8CMK - chains B and E of the 5 polymer chains in the assembly; structure by X-ray diffraction, 2.94 A resolution.

# Chain B
Molecule: Transportin-3
Source organism: Homo sapiens
Reference sequence: Q9Y5L0 (TNPO3_HUMAN); residue numbers follow UniProt; this construct covers 1-923
Amino-acid sequence (923 residues; each row starts with the number of its first residue):
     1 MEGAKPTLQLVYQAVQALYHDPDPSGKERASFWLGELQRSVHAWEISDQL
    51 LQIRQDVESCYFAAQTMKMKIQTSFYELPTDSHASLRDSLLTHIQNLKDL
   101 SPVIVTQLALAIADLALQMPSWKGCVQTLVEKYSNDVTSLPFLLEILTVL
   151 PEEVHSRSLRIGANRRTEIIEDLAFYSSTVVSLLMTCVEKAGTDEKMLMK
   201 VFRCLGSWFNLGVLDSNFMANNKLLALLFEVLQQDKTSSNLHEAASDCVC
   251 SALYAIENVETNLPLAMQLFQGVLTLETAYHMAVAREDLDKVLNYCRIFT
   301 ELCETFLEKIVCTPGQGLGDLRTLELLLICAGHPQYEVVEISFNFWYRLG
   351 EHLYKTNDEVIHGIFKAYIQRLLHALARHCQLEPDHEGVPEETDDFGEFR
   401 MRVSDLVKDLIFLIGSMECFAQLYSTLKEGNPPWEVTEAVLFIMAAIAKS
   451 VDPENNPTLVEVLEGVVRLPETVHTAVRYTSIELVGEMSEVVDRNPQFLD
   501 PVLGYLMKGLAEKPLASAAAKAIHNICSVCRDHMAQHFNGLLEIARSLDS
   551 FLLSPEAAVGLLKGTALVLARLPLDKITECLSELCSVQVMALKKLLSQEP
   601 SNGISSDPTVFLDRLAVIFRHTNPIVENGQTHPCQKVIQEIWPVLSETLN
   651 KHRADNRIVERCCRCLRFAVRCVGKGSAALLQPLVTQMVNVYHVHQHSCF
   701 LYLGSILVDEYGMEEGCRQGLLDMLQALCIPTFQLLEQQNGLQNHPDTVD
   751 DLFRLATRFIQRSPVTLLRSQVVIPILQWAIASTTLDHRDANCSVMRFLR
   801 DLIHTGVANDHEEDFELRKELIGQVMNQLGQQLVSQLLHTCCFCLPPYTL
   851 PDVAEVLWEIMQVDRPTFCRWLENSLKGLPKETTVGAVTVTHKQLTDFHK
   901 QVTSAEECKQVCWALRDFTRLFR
Not modelled in the structure: 1-11, 21-22, 42-44, 57-58, 601-604, 881-887, 923
Construct notes: engineered mutation A511 (Cys in Q9Y5L0)
UniProt features mapped onto this chain:
  - modified residue: M1 (N-acetylmethionine), S74 (Phosphoserine), T896 (Phosphothreonine)
Residues lining bound ligands: 2-(1H-indol-3-yl)ethanamine (TSS): Q778, W779, A782
Reported in the primary citation:
  - mutagenesis - C511A: unchanged binding to Cold-inducible RNA-binding protein (chain E)
  - mutagenesis - C511A: increased stability (citing earlier work)

# Chain E
Molecule: Cold-inducible RNA-binding protein
Source organism: Homo sapiens
Reference sequence: Q14011 (CIRBP_HUMAN); numbering as in UniProt (aligned over 138-172)
Amino-acid sequence (35 residues; numbered 138 to 172; the number before each row is that of its first residue):
   138 SRDYYSSRSQSGGYSDRSSGGSYRDSYDSYATHNE
Not modelled in the structure: 138-152, 165-172
UniProt features mapped onto this chain:
  - modified residue (Phosphoserine): S138, S146, S156, S159, S163
Reported in the primary citation:
  - post-translational modification sites: Y164, S166, Y167 (citing earlier work)
  - post-translational modification sites: S146, S148, S152
  - mutagenesis - R161A, Y164A: abolished localization to nuclear import

# Interface between chain B and chain E
Pairs across the interface (10):
  Q719(B) - R154(E)
  D723(B) - Y160(E)  hydrogen bond
  Q726(B) - G157(E)
  Q726(B) - R161(E)  hydrogen bond (backbone-side chain)
  C729(B) - R161(E)
  I730(B) - R161(E)
  I730(B) - Y164(E)
  Q734(B) - Y164(E)
  Q771(B) - R161(E)  hydrogen bond
  V772(B) - R161(E)
Interface residues without a listed pair, chain B (9 interface residues in all): P775
Interface residues without a listed pair, chain E (6 interface residues in all): S163
From the paper, about this interface:
  - hot spots on chain E (mutagenesis) - R161A, Y164A: abolished binding to TNPO3 C511A
  - hot spots on chain E (mutagenesis) - Y167A: decreased binding to TNPO3 C511A

# Summary
The interface between chain B and chain E involves 9 residues on one side and 6 on the other; the contacts
include 3 hydrogen bonds. Polar pairs include D723(B)-Y160(E), Q726(B)-R161(E) and Q771(B)-R161(E). From the
paper: R161A and Y164A of chain E abolish localization to nuclear import; modification sites Y164(E), S166(E)
and Y167(E) among others; 4 substitutions were tested in all.
Here chain B is Transportin-3 and chain E is Cold-inducible RNA-binding protein, both from Homo sapiens. Entry
8CMK (Transportin-3 TNPO3 in complex with RSY region of CIRBP) was determined by X-ray diffraction.
